Entry 8VLR (electron microscopy, 2.60 A resolution); this record covers chains A and L of the 10 polymer chains in the assembly.

[Chain A]
Molecule: Histone H3.1
From: Homo sapiens
Reference sequence: P68431 (H31_HUMAN); residues 38-135 here correspond to UniProt positions 39-136 (UniProt number = residue number + 1)
Sequence (98 residues; numbered 38 to 135; the number before each row is that of its first residue):
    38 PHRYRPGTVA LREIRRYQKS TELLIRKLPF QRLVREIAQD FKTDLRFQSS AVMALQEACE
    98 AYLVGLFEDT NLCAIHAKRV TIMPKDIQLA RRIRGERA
UniProt features mapped onto this chain:
  - modified residue: Tyr41 (Phosphotyrosine), Lys56 (N6,N6,N6-trimethyllysine), Ser57 (Phosphoserine), Lys64 (N6-(2-hydroxyisobutyryl)lysine), Lys79 (N6,N6,N6-trimethyllysine), Thr80 (Phosphothreonine), Ser86 (Phosphoserine), Thr107 (Phosphothreonine), Lys115 (N6-acetyllysine), Lys122 (N6-(2-hydroxyisobutyryl)lysine)

[Chain L]
Molecule: 136-nt DNA strand
From: Homo sapiens
Sequence (136 nucleotides; numbered 148 to 283; the number before each row is that of its first residue):
   148 TCATAATGGA GCACCAGATT CTACCAAAAG TGTATTTGGT AACTGCTCCA TCAAAAGGCA
   208 GGTTCAGCTG AATTCAGCTG AACCTGCCTT TTGTTGGAGC AGTTTCTAAA TACACTTTTG
   268 GAAGAACAGG CAGAGA

[Interface between chain A and chain L]
Contacting residue pairs - 30 pairs, chain A then chain L:
  His39(A) with DA153(L), sugar contact
  Arg40(A) with DA229(L), hydrogen bond to the base; DC230(L), hydrogen bond to the sugar
  Tyr41(A) with DA153(L), sugar contact; DT154(L), sugar contact; DA229(L), sugar contact; DC230(L), hydrogen bond to the phosphate
  Arg42(A) with DA229(L), phosphate contact
  Pro43(A) with DA228(L), phosphate contact; DA229(L), phosphate contact
  Gly44(A) with DA228(L), phosphate contact; DA229(L), hydrogen bond to the phosphate
  Thr45(A) with DA229(L), hydrogen bond to the phosphate
  Val46(A) with DA229(L), hydrogen bond to the phosphate; DC230(L), phosphate contact
  Ala47(A) with DA229(L), hydrogen bond to the phosphate
  Arg49(A) with DT154(L), phosphate contact
  Arg53(A) with DG155(L), salt bridge to the phosphate
  Lys56(A) with DG156(L), salt bridge to the phosphate
  Arg63(A) with DT237(L), phosphate contact; DT238(L), salt bridge to the phosphate
  Lys64(A) with DT238(L), hydrogen bond to the phosphate
  Leu65(A) with DT237(L), phosphate contact; DT238(L), hydrogen bond to the phosphate
  Pro66(A) with DT237(L), phosphate contact
  Arg69(A) with DT237(L), salt bridge to the phosphate
  Arg83(A) with DG246(L), sugar contact; DC247(L), sugar contact
  Lys115(A) with DA218(L), salt bridge to the phosphate
  Thr118(A) with DG227(L), sugar contact
Also at the interface, not in a pair above, chain L (14 interface residues in all): DA152

[In short]
Chain A and chain L form an interface of 20 and 14 residues respectively, with 9 hydrogen bonds and 5 salt
bridges. Polar pairs include Arg40(A)-DA229(L), Arg40(A)-DC230(L) and Tyr41(A)-DC230(L).
Chain A is Histone H3.1 and chain L is a 136-nt DNA strand, both from Homo sapiens; the structure, Cryo-EM
structure of native H2AK119bu nucleosome at 2.6, was determined by electron microscopy.
